Entry 8TH8 (electron microscopy, 7.40 A resolution (low resolution: residue-level contacts below are approximate; hydrogen-bond / salt-bridge calls are withheld)); this record covers chains D and E of the 18 polymer chains in the assembly.

[Chain D]
Protein: Growth-arrest-specific microtubule-binding protein
Source organism: Tetrahymena thermophila
UniProt: I7LT80 (I7LT80_TETTS); residue numbers follow UniProt; this construct covers 1-472
Amino-acid sequence (472 residues; numbered 1 to 472; the number before each row is that of its first residue):
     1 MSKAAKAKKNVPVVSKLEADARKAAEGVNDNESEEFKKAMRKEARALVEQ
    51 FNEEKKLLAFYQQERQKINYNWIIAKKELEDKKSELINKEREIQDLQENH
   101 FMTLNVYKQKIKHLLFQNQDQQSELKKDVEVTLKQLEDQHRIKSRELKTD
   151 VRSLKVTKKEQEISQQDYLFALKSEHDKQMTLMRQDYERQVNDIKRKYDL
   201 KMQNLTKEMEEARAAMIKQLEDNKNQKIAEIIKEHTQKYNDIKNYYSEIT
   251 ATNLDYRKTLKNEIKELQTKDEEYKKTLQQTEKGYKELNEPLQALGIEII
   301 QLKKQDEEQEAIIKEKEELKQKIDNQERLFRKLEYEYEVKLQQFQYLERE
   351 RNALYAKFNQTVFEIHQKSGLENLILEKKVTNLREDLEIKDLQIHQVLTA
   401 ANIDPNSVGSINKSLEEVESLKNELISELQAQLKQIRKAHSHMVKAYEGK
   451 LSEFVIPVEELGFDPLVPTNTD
Disordered / not traced: 293-472

[Chain E]
Protein: Growth-arrest-specific microtubule-binding protein
Source organism: Tetrahymena thermophila
UniProt: Q23YW7 (Q23YW7_TETTS); residues 1-468 here = UniProt positions 1-468
Amino-acid sequence (468 residues; each row starts with the number of its first residue):
     1 MPPKKAKGKKKKEEEPDDEYKSMTGADLTQTLEKLKERVNEMRTNRNYIQ
    51 MDRDMVENFYHNTLKEISEVKTKISNKETEAEEKESKHRIDVKVFLQKVK
   101 HLEYEQEKSNLNIEDDGKKAKEKEDAYFEDITKNMKQLKTQLKSEYLEKE
   151 KANIQQVQEEKKDHQSLLKIQQKKFDELINNLIIKYEERLAKLKEDLELK
   201 LKVEIHELEERKNLHINELMNNHEKAFAELKKYYNDITAENLNLIKAHKE
   251 KIAQIYANIQLNTKNVADNQAKNEQLKEPLAKHREIRNKLKEDLKQFAKH
   301 KMSLQNLKSKAITLKDKITKLERDGKDLDEKYEKVVREKQELEKKFEDIT
   351 QEVKKNADLNNNVLSNRLQILLKEYNNKEEELRTIIDNAGLDHNLHEQLK
   401 QRVQQSIEAKNTLIKNLKYSIHHATKAYNDAIRVYEAKLVEFGIPIEELG
   451 FQPLETITSSMPAGLVSS
Disordered / not traced: 292-468

[How chain D and chain E interact]
Contacting residue pairs - 163 pairs, chain D then chain E:
  Arg-41(D) with Glu-15(E)
  Arg-45(D) with Pro-16(E)
  Gln-50(D) with Arg-43(E)
  Phe-51(D) with Val-39(E); Met-42(E)
  Glu-54(D) with Met-42(E); Arg-43(E); Arg-46(E)
  Lys-55(D) with Met-42(E)
  Leu-57(D) with Arg-46(E)
  Leu-58(D) with Met-42(E); Asn-45(E); Arg-46(E)
  Tyr-61(D) with Arg-46(E); Ile-49(E); Gln-50(E)
  Gln-62(D) with Ile-49(E)
  Glu-64(D) with Arg-53(E)
  Arg-65(D) with Ile-49(E); Asp-52(E)
  Ile-68(D) with Arg-53(E); Val-56(E); Glu-57(E)
  Asn-69(D) with Val-56(E)
  Asn-71(D) with Tyr-60(E)
  Trp-72(D) with Phe-59(E); Tyr-60(E); Thr-63(E)
  Ala-75(D) with Tyr-60(E); Thr-63(E); Ile-67(E)
  Lys-76(D) with Thr-63(E)
  Leu-79(D) with Thr-63(E); Glu-66(E); Ile-67(E); Val-70(E)
  Lys-82(D) with Val-70(E); Lys-71(E); Ile-74(E)
  Lys-83(D) with Glu-66(E)
  Leu-86(D) with Lys-73(E); Lys-77(E)
  Lys-89(D) with Lys-77(E); Glu-78(E); Ala-81(E)
  Glu-90(D) with Lys-77(E)
  Ile-93(D) with Lys-77(E); Lys-84(E)
  Leu-96(D) with Glu-85(E)
  Gln-97(D) with Lys-84(E)
  His-100(D) with His-88(E); Asp-91(E)
  Thr-103(D) with His-88(E)
  Leu-104(D) with Asp-91(E); Phe-95(E)
  Tyr-107(D) with Phe-95(E)
  Lys-110(D) with Val-99(E)
  Ile-111(D) with Phe-95(E); Lys-98(E)
  Leu-114(D) with Leu-102(E)
  Leu-115(D) with Leu-102(E)
  Asn-118(D) with Glu-105(E); Gln-106(E)
  Gln-121(D) with Gln-106(E); Asn-110(E)
  Gln-122(D) with Ser-109(E); Asn-110(E); Ile-113(E)
  Leu-125(D) with Asn-110(E); Ile-113(E); Glu-114(E)
  Lys-126(D) with Ile-113(E)
  Val-129(D) with Gly-117(E)
  Leu-136(D) with Asp-125(E)
  Glu-137(D) with Glu-124(E)
  His-140(D) with Glu-124(E); Phe-128(E)
  Lys-143(D) with Phe-128(E)
  Ser-144(D) with Met-135(E)
  Leu-147(D) with Met-135(E)
  Asp-150(D) with Lys-139(E)
  Val-151(D) with Met-135(E); Leu-138(E); Lys-139(E); Leu-142(E)
  Leu-154(D) with Lys-139(E); Leu-142(E); Lys-143(E)
  Lys-155(D) with Leu-138(E); Leu-142(E)
  Lys-158(D) with Gln-141(E); Leu-142(E); Glu-145(E); Lys-149(E)
  Gln-161(D) with Tyr-146(E); Glu-150(E)
  Glu-162(D) with Lys-149(E)
  Gln-165(D) with Asn-153(E); Val-157(E)
  Tyr-168(D) with Lys-161(E)
  Leu-169(D) with Glu-160(E)
  Leu-172(D) with Lys-161(E)
  His-176(D) with His-164(E)
  Gln-179(D) with Leu-168(E)
  Met-180(D) with Gln-171(E)
  Met-183(D) with Gln-171(E)
  Arg-184(D) with Gln-171(E); Phe-175(E)
  Tyr-187(D) with Gln-172(E); Phe-175(E); Asp-176(E)
  Glu-188(D) with Phe-175(E)
  Gln-190(D) with Ile-179(E)
  Val-191(D) with Ile-179(E); Leu-182(E)
  Ile-194(D) with Ile-179(E); Ile-183(E)
  Tyr-198(D) with Ile-183(E); Tyr-186(E)
  Met-202(D) with Leu-190(E); Leu-193(E)
  Leu-205(D) with Lys-194(E)
  Thr-206(D) with Lys-194(E); Leu-197(E)
  Glu-210(D) with Lys-200(E)
  Arg-213(D) with Leu-197(E); Lys-200(E); Leu-201(E)
  Met-216(D) with Ile-205(E)
  Ile-217(D) with Glu-204(E)
  Leu-220(D) with Ile-205(E); Leu-208(E); Lys-212(E)
  Glu-221(D) with Leu-208(E)
  Lys-224(D) with Lys-212(E); Asn-213(E)
  Ile-228(D) with His-215(E)
  Ile-231(D) with Leu-219(E)
  Ile-232(D) with Leu-219(E)
  His-235(D) with His-223(E)
  Lys-238(D) with Phe-227(E)
  Tyr-239(D) with Phe-227(E); Leu-230(E)
  Ile-242(D) with Phe-227(E); Leu-230(E); Lys-231(E)
  Lys-243(D) with Tyr-234(E)
  Tyr-246(D) with Tyr-234(E); Asn-235(E)
  Tyr-256(D) with Ile-245(E)
  Arg-257(D) with Asn-241(E)
  Leu-260(D) with Ile-245(E); His-248(E)
  Ile-264(D) with His-248(E)
  Leu-267(D) with Lys-251(E); Ile-252(E); Ile-255(E)
  Asp-271(D) with Ile-255(E)
  Tyr-274(D) with Ile-259(E)
  Leu-278(D) with Asn-262(E)
  Thr-281(D) with Val-266(E); Asn-269(E)
  Leu-292(D) with Leu-280(E)
Interface residues without a listed pair, chain D (106 interface residues in all): Val-48, Glu-78, Lys-108, Lys-148, Lys-195, Asn-253, Lys-270, Tyr-285
Interface residues without a listed pair, chain E (109 interface residues in all): Tyr-20, Val-92, Leu-96, Thr-132, Lys-136, Gln-156, Leu-167, Glu-187, Glu-198, Met-220, Leu-242, Leu-244

[In short]
106 residues of chain D face 109 of chain E across their interface.
Here chain D is Growth-arrest-specific microtubule-binding protein and chain E is Growth-arrest-specific
microtubule-binding protein, both from Tetrahymena thermophila. Entry 8TH8 (Linker domain of Nexin-dynein
regulatory complex from Tetrahymena thermophila) was determined by electron microscopy together with 8TID and
8TEK from the same study.
